PDB entry 6BLI | X-ray diffraction, 2.12 A resolution | chains B and C of the 3 polymer chains in the assembly

# Chain B
Protein: CB002.5 Fab Light Chain
Source organism: Homo sapiens
Notes: antibody fragment or engineered binder
Amino-acid sequence (215 residues; each row starts with the number of its first residue):
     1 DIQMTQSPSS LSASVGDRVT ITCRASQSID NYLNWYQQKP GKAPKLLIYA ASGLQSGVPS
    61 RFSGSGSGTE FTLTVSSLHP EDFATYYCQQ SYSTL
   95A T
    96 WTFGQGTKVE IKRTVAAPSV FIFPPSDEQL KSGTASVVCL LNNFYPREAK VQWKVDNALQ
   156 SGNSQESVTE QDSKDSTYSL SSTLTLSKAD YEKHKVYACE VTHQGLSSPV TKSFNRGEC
Disordered / not traced: 214
Cystine bridges: Cys23-Cys88, Cys134-Cys194

# Chain C
Protein: Major surface glycoprotein G
UniProtKB: P27025 (GLYC_HRSV6); numbering as in UniProt (aligned over 153-197)
Amino-acid sequence (45 residues; each row starts with the number of its first residue):
   153 NKPPNKPNND FHFEVFNFVP CSICSNNPTC WAICKRIPNK KPGKK
Disordered / not traced: 153-159, 190-197
Cystine bridges: Cys173-Cys186, Cys176-Cys182
Swiss-Prot annotation at these positions:
  - region: Lys187 to Lys197 (Binding to host heparan sulfate)

# Interface between chain B and chain C
Contacting residue pairs (9):
  Asp30(B) - Lys187(C)  salt bridge
  Tyr32(B) - Phe170(C)  hydrophobic
  Tyr32(B) - Ile185(C)  hydrogen bond (side chain-backbone)
  Tyr32(B) - Cys186(C)
  Tyr32(B) - Lys187(C)
  Tyr49(B) - Ala184(C)  hydrophobic
  Ala50(B) - Ile185(C)  hydrophobic
  Tyr92(B) - Phe170(C)  hydrophobic
  Thr94(B) - Phe168(C)
Other interface residues (no listed pair), chain C (7 interface residues in all): Val167
The authors on this interface:
  - specific contacts: Asp30(B)-Lys187(C) (salt bridge), Ile185(C)-Tyr32(B) (hydrogen bond), Cys186(C)-Tyr32(B)
  - epitope / paratope residues, chain B: Asp30(B), Tyr32(B)
  - epitope / paratope residues, chain C: Ile185(C), Cys186(C), Lys187(C)

# Summary
Chain B and chain C form an interface of 6 and 7 residues respectively, with 1 hydrogen bond and 1 salt
bridge. Polar contacts include Asp30(B)-Lys187(C) and Tyr32(B)-Ile185(C). The paper describes a salt bridge
between Asp30(B) and Lys187(C); a hydrogen bond between Ile185(C) and Tyr32(B); a contact between Cys186(C)
and Tyr32(B). From the paper: epitope/paratope residues Asp30(B), Tyr32(B) and Ile185(C) among others.
Here chain B is CB002.5 Fab Light Chain (Homo sapiens) and chain C is Major surface glycoprotein G. Entry 6BLI
(RSV G peptide bound to Fab CB002.5) was determined by X-ray diffraction.
